1HYS - chains B and C of the 6 polymer chains in the assembly; structure by X-ray diffraction, 3.00 A resolution.

[Chain B]
Protein: HIV-1 reverse transcriptase
From: Human immunodeficiency virus 1
Notes: EC 2.7.7.49; fragment: p51
UniProt: P03366 (POL_HV1B1); residues 1-425 here correspond to UniProt positions 168-592 (UniProt number = residue number + 167)
Amino-acid sequence (425 residues; row label = number of the first residue in the row):
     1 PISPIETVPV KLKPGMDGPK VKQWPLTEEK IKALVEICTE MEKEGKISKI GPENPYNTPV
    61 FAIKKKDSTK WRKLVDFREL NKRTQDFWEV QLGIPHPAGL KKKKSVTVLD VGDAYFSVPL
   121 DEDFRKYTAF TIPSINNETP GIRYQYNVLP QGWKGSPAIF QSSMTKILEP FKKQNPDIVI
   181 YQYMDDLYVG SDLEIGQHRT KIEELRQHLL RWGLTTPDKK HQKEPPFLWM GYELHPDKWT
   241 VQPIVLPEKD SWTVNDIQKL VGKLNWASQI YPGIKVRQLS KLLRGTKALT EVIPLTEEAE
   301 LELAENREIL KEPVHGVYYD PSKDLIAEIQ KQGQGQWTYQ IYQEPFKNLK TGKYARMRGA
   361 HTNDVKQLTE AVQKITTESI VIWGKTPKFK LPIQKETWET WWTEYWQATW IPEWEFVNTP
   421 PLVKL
Construct notes: engineered mutation Ser-280 (Cys447 in P03366)
What the authors report for this chain:
  - binding site for the 22-nt DNA strand: Lys-395, Glu-396
  - binding site for the 23-nt RNA strand: Lys-22, Lys-390

[Chain C]
Protein: Fab-28 monoclonal antibody fragment light chain
From: Mus musculus
Notes: antibody fragment or engineered binder
Amino-acid sequence (214 residues; row label = number of the first residue in the row):
     1 DIQMTQTTSS LSASLGDRVT ISCSASQDIS SYLNWYQQKP EGTVKLLIYY TSSLHSGVPS
    61 AFSGSGSGTD YSLTISNLEP EDFATYYCQQ YSKFPWTFGG GTKLEIKRAD AAPTVSIFPP
   121 SSEQLTSGGA SVVCFLNNFY PKDINVAWAI DGSAAANGVL NSWTDQDSKD STYSMSSTLT
   181 LTADAYEAAN SYTCAATHKT STSPIVKSFN ANEC
Cystine bridges: Cys-23/Cys-88, Cys-134/Cys-194

[Interface between chain B and chain C]
Residue-residue contacts - 4 pairs, chain B then chain C:
  Glu-224(B) / Phe-94(C)
  Pro-225(B) / Ser-92(C)
  Pro-226(B) / Tyr-32(C)
  Phe-227(B) / Tyr-91(C)  hydrophobic

[In short]
Chain B and chain C each contribute 4 residues to their interface. From the paper: a binding site for the
22-nt DNA strand at Lys-395(B) and Glu-396(B); a binding site for the 23-nt RNA strand at Lys-22(B) and
Lys-390(B).
Here chain B is HIV-1 reverse transcriptase (Human immunodeficiency virus 1) and chain C is Fab-28 monoclonal
antibody fragment light chain (Mus musculus). Entry 1HYS (Crystal structure of HIV-1 reverse transcriptase in
complex with a polypurine tract rna:dna) was determined by X-ray diffraction.
